9J3E - chains J and L of the 12 polymer chains in the assembly; structure by electron microscopy, 3.00 A resolution.

== Chain J (and L) ==
Protein: Efflux pump membrane transporter
Source organism: Klebsiella pneumoniae
Notes: chain L of this document is another copy of the same molecule, construct and numbering; everything in this record applies to it too
UniProtKB: A0A411AKL6 (A0A411AKL6_KLEPN); residue numbers follow UniProt; this construct covers 1-1044
Sequence (1044 residues; row label = number of the first residue in the row):
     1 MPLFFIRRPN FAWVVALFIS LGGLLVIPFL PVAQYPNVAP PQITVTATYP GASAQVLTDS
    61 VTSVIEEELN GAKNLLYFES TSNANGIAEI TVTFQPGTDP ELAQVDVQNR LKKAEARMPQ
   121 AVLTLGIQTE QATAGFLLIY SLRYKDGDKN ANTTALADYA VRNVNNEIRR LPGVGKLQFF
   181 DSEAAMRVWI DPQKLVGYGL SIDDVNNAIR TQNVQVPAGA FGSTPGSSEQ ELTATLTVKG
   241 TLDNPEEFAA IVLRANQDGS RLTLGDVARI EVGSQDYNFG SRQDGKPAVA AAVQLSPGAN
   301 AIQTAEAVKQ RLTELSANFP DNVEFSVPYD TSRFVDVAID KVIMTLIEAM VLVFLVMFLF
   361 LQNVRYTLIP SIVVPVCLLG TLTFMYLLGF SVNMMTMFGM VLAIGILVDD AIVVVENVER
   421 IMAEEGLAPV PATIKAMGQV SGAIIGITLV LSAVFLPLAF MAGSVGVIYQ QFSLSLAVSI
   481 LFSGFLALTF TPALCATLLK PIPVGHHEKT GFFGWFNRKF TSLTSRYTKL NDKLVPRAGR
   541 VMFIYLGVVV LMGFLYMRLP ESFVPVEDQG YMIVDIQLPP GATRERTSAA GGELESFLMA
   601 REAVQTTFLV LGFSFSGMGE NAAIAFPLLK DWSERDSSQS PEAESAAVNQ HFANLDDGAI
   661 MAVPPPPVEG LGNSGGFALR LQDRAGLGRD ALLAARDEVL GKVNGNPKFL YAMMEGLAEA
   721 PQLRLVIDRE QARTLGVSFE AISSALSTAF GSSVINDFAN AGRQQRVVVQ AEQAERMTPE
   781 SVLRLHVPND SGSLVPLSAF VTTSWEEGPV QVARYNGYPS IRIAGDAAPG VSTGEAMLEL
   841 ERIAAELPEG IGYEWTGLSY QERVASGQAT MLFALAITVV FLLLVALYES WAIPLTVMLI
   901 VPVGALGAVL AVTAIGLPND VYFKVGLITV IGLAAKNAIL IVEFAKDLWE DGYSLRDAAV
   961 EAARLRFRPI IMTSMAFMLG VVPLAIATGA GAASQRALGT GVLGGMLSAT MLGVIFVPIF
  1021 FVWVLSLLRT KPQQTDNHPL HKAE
Unresolved in the structure: 1033-1044
Residues lining bound ligands: 1-(naphthalen-1-ylmethyl)piperazine (A1EAN): Phe-136, Ile-139, Phe-180, Tyr-329, Tyr-571, Phe-613, Phe-615, Phe-626

== How chain J and chain L interact ==
Pairs across the interface (107):
  Arg-8(J) / Glu-889(L)
  Pro-9(J) / Glu-889(L)
  Asn-10(J) / Val-885(L)
  Asn-10(J) / Glu-889(L)  hydrogen bond (backbone-side chain)
  Asn-10(J) / Ser-890(L)
  Asn-10(J) / Trp-891(L)  hydrogen bond
  Phe-11(J) / Glu-889(L)
  Val-14(J) / Leu-882(L)
  Val-14(J) / Val-885(L)  hydrophobic
  Val-14(J) / Ala-886(L)  hydrophobic
  Leu-17(J) / Leu-882(L)  hydrophobic
  Phe-18(J) / Leu-882(L)  hydrophobic
  Phe-18(J) / Leu-883(L)  hydrophobic
  Leu-21(J) / Leu-875(L)  hydrophobic
  Val-105(J) / Asn-109(L)
  Gln-108(J) / Asn-109(L)
  Lys-112(J) / Lys-112(L)
  Glu-115(J) / Lys-112(L)  salt bridge
  Leu-123(J) / Ala-116(L)
  Gln-128(J) / Lys-113(L)
  Thr-129(J) / Lys-113(L)  hydrogen bond (backbone-side chain)
  Asn-166(J) / Tyr-818(L)
  Glu-167(J) / Tyr-818(L)  hydrogen bond
  Arg-170(J) / Asn-70(L)  hydrogen bond
  Arg-170(J) / Asn-816(L)  hydrogen bond (side chain-backbone)
  Arg-170(J) / Tyr-818(L)  hydrogen bond
  Gly-175(J) / Gly-71(L)
  Thr-211(J) / Phe-739(L)
  Gln-212(J) / Arg-729(L)  hydrogen bond (backbone-side chain)
  Gln-215(J) / Tyr-49(L)  hydrogen bond
  Gln-215(J) / Pro-119(L)
  Val-216(J) / Phe-739(L)  hydrophobic
  Val-216(J) / Ser-743(L)
  Pro-217(J) / Gly-51(L)
  Pro-217(J) / Ser-747(L)
  Ala-218(J) / Gly-51(L)  hydrogen bond (backbone-backbone)
  Ala-218(J) / Leu-746(L)
  Ala-218(J) / Phe-750(L)
  Ala-218(J) / Gly-751(L)  hydrogen bond (backbone-backbone)
  Gly-219(J) / Gly-51(L)  hydrogen bond (backbone-backbone)
  Phe-221(J) / Arg-776(L)
  Phe-221(J) / Met-777(L)
  Phe-221(J) / Thr-778(L)
  Phe-221(J) / Pro-779(L)
  Phe-221(J) / Trp-805(L)  hydrophobic
  Gly-222(J) / Thr-583(L)
  Gly-222(J) / Glu-620(L)
  Gly-222(J) / Arg-776(L)  hydrogen bond (backbone-backbone)
  Gly-222(J) / Met-777(L)
  Ser-223(J) / Glu-620(L)
  Ser-223(J) / Arg-776(L)  hydrogen bond (backbone-side chain)
  Ser-223(J) / Met-777(L)
  Thr-224(J) / Tyr-277(L)
  Thr-224(J) / Arg-584(L)
  Thr-224(J) / Glu-620(L)  hydrogen bond
  Thr-224(J) / Arg-776(L)
  Pro-225(J) / Trp-189(L)
  Pro-225(J) / Gln-773(L)
  Pro-225(J) / Arg-776(L)  hydrogen bond (backbone-side chain)
  Gly-226(J) / Glu-585(L)
  Gly-226(J) / Gln-773(L)
  Ser-227(J) / Glu-585(L)
  Ser-227(J) / Gln-773(L)  hydrogen bond (backbone-side chain)
  Ser-227(J) / Met-777(L)
  Gln-230(J) / Thr-583(L)  hydrogen bond
  Gln-230(J) / Met-777(L)  hydrogen bond (side chain-backbone)
  Glu-231(J) / Gly-581(L)
  Glu-231(J) / Thr-583(L)
  Glu-231(J) / Arg-586(L)  hydrogen bond (backbone-side chain)
  Leu-232(J) / Gly-581(L)
  Leu-232(J) / Thr-583(L)  hydrogen bond (backbone-side chain)
  Thr-233(J) / Gly-581(L)  hydrogen bond (backbone-backbone)
  Thr-233(J) / Ala-582(L)
  Thr-233(J) / Thr-583(L)  hydrogen bond (backbone-side chain)
  Thr-233(J) / Glu-620(L)  hydrogen bond
  Ala-234(J) / Pro-721(L)
  Ala-234(J) / Trp-805(L)  hydrophobic
  Thr-235(J) / Ser-53(L)
  Thr-235(J) / Gln-722(L)
  Thr-235(J) / Leu-723(L)  hydrogen bond (backbone-backbone)
  Leu-236(J) / Leu-723(L)
  Leu-236(J) / Arg-724(L)
  Leu-236(J) / Leu-725(L)
  Thr-237(J) / Gln-722(L)
  Thr-237(J) / Leu-723(L)
  Thr-237(J) / Arg-724(L)  hydrogen bond (backbone-side chain)
  Val-238(J) / Leu-725(L)  hydrophobic
  Val-238(J) / Ile-727(L)  hydrophobic
  Lys-239(J) / Arg-729(L)
  Lys-239(J) / Phe-739(L)
  Gly-240(J) / Arg-729(L)  hydrogen bond (backbone-side chain)
  Leu-242(J) / Arg-729(L)
  Ala-250(J) / Glu-730(L)
  Val-252(J) / Glu-730(L)
  Val-252(J) / Arg-733(L)
  Leu-253(J) / Arg-733(L)
  Ala-255(J) / Arg-733(L)
  Asn-256(J) / Thr-734(L)
  Gln-257(J) / Thr-734(L)
  Arg-261(J) / Glu-730(L)  salt bridge
  Arg-261(J) / Thr-734(L)
  Asp-757(J) / Arg-117(L)  salt bridge
  Gly-762(J) / Ser-63(L)
  Arg-763(J) / Glu-67(L)  salt bridge
  Gln-764(J) / Asp-59(L)  hydrogen bond (side chain-backbone)
  Gln-764(J) / Arg-117(L)  hydrogen bond (backbone-side chain)
  Arg-766(J) / Arg-117(L)
Other interface residues (no listed pair), chain J (66 interface residues in all): Leu-25, Phe-29, Thr-124, Arg-169, Val-214, Ser-228, Thr-241, Gly-259, Gln-765
Other interface residues (no listed pair), chain L (68 interface residues in all): Pro-50, Ala-52, Ser-60, Val-64, Phe-78, Ala-84, Phe-460, Pro-580, Arg-684, Glu-740, Val-782, Glu-806, Gly-817

== Summary ==
The interface between chain J and chain L involves 66 residues on one side and 68 on the other; the contacts
include 29 hydrogen bonds and 4 salt bridges. Among the polar pairs are Glu-115(J)/Lys-112(L),
Arg-261(J)/Glu-730(L) and Asp-757(J)/Arg-117(L). Bound to chain J: 1-(naphthalen-1-ylmethyl)piperazine.
Chain J and chain L are both Efflux pump membrane transporter (Klebsiella pneumoniae); the structure, Cryo-EM
structure of TMexCD1-TOprJ1 in complex with 1-(1-naphthylmethyl)piperazine, was determined by electron
microscopy.
